3M5N - chain A; structure by X-ray diffraction, 1.90 A resolution.

Chain A:
Molecule: NS3/4A
Source organism: Hepatitis C virus subtype 1a
Notes: EC 3.4.21.98; fragment: ns4a , ns3
UniProt: A8DG50 (A8DG50_9HEPC); the construct has insertions or renumbered stretches relative to UniProt, so the offset changes along the chain: 990-1000 = UniProt 1678-1688; 1001-1182 = UniProt 1027-1208
Amino-acid sequence (203 residues; each row starts with the number of its first residue):
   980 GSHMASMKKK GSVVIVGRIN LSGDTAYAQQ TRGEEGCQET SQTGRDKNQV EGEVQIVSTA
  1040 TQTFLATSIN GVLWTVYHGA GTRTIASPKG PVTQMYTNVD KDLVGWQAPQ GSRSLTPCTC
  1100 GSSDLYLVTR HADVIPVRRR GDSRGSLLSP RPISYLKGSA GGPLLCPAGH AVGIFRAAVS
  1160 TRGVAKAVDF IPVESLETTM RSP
Disordered / not traced: 980, 1181-1182
Construct notes: expression tag (981-985); engineered mutation M986, K987, K988, K989, S1001 (Ala1027 in A8DG50), G1002 (Pro1028 in A8DG50), D1003 (Ile1029 in A8DG50), E1013 (Leu1039 in A8DG50), E1014 (Leu1040 in A8DG50), Q1017 (Ile1043 in A8DG50), E1018 (Ile1044 in A8DG50), Q1021 (Leu1047 in A8DG50), T1040 (Ala1066 in A8DG50), S1047 (Cys1073 in A8DG50), L1052 (Cys1078 in A8DG50), T1072 (Ile1098 in A8DG50), Q1086 (Pro1112 in A8DG50), A1139 (Ser1165 in A8DG50), S1159 (Cys1185 in A8DG50)
Bound ions: Zn2+: C1097, C1099, C1145

In short:
The Zn2+ site is built by C1097, C1099 and C1145.
Chain A is NS3/4A (Hepatitis C virus subtype 1a); the structure, Crystal structure of HCV NS3/4A protease in
complex with N-terminal product 4B5A, was determined by X-ray diffraction, deposited together with 3M5L, 3M5M
and 3M5O.
